PDB entry 4O9U | X-ray diffraction, 6.93 A resolution (low resolution: residue-level contacts below are approximate; hydrogen-bond / salt-bridge calls are withheld) | chains A and C of the 6 polymer chains in the assembly

== Chain A (and C) ==
Protein: NAD(P) transhydrogenase subunit alpha 2
Source organism: Thermus thermophilus
Notes: EC 1.6.1.2; chain C of this document is another copy of the same molecule, construct and numbering; everything in this record applies to it too
UniProtKB: Q72GR9 (Q72GR9_THET2); residue numbers follow UniProt; this construct covers 1-100
Sequence (100 residues; row label = number of the first residue in the row):
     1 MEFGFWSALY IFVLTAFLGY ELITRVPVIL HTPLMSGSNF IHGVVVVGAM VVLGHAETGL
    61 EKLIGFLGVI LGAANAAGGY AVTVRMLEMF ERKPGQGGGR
Disordered / not traced: 95-100 (chain C: 91-100)

== How chain A and chain C interact ==
Pairs across the interface (24):
  F3(A) - S7(C)
  G4(A) - S7(C)
  W6(A) - F3(C)
  S7(A) - F3(C)
  S7(A) - S7(C)
  S7(A) - I11(C)
  Y10(A) - F3(C)
  Y10(A) - I11(C)
  I11(A) - S7(C)
  I11(A) - Y10(C)
  I11(A) - I11(C)
  I11(A) - L14(C)
  L14(A) - I11(C)
  L14(A) - L14(C)
  L14(A) - T15(C)
  L14(A) - L18(C)
  T15(A) - L14(C)
  F17(A) - L18(C)
  L18(A) - L14(C)
  L18(A) - F17(C)
  L18(A) - L18(C)
  E21(A) - E21(C)
  E21(A) - L22(C)
  R25(A) - R25(C)
Other interface residues (no listed pair), chain C (13 interface residues in all): E2, G4

== Summary ==
The interface between chain A and chain C involves 12 residues on one side and 13 on the other.
Chain A and chain C are both NAD(P) transhydrogenase subunit alpha 2 (Thermus thermophilus); the structure,
Mechanism of transhydrogenase coupling proton translocation and hydride transfer, was determined by X-ray
diffraction (same publication as 4O9P and 4O9T).
